8JSF - chains A and B; structure by X-ray diffraction, 2.20 A resolution.

[Chain A (and B)]
Name: cytidylate cyclase
Source organism: Elizabethkingia anophelis
Notes: EC 4.6.1.6; chain B of this document is another copy of the same molecule, construct and numbering; everything in this record applies to it too
Amino-acid sequence (342 residues; numbered 0 to 341; the number before each row is that of its first residue; numbering starts at 0):
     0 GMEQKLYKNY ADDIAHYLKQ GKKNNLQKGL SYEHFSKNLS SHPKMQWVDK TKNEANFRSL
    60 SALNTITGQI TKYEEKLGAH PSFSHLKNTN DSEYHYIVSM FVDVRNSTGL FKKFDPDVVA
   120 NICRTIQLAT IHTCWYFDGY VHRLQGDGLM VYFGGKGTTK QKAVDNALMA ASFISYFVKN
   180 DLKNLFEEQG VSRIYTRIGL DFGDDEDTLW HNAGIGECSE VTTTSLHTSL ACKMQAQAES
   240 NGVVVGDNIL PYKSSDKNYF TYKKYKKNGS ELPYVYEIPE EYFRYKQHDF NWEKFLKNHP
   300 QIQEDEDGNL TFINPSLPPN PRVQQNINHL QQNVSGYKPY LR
Not modelled in the structure: 0-6, 22-68, 301-341 (chain B: 22-66, 299-341)
Reported in the primary citation:
  - catalytic residues: Asp-102, Asp-146
  - specificity-determining residues: Phe-100, Arg-142, Gln-144
  - mutagenesis - F100A/R142A/Q144A: abolished catalytic activity

[Chain A / chain B interface]
Contacting residue pairs - 91 pairs, chain A then chain B:
  Lys-21(A) / Glu-280(B)  salt bridge
  Tyr-72(A) / Ile-214(B)  hydrophobic
  Tyr-72(A) / Gly-215(B)
  Tyr-72(A) / Glu-216(B)  hydrogen bond (backbone-backbone)
  Glu-73(A) / Glu-216(B)
  Glu-74(A) / Glu-216(B)
  Glu-74(A) / Cys-217(B)  hydrogen bond (backbone-backbone)
  Lys-75(A) / Glu-216(B)
  Leu-76(A) / Glu-216(B)
  Leu-76(A) / Cys-217(B)  hydrophobic
  Leu-76(A) / Ser-218(B)
  Tyr-93(A) / Asp-116(B)
  Thr-107(A) / Leu-225(B)
  Thr-107(A) / Ser-228(B)
  Thr-107(A) / Lys-232(B)
  Thr-107(A) / Tyr-275(B)  hydrogen bond (backbone-side chain)
  Gly-108(A) / Tyr-275(B)  hydrogen bond (backbone-side chain)
  Phe-110(A) / Thr-223(B)
  Phe-110(A) / Ser-224(B)
  Phe-110(A) / Leu-225(B)
  Phe-110(A) / Tyr-275(B)
  Lys-111(A) / Tyr-275(B)  hydrogen bond (backbone-side chain)
  Lys-111(A) / Glu-276(B)
  Lys-111(A) / Ile-277(B)
  Pro-115(A) / Leu-208(B)
  Pro-115(A) / Thr-223(B)
  Asp-116(A) / Leu-208(B)
  Val-118(A) / Thr-223(B)
  Ala-119(A) / His-210(B)
  Ala-119(A) / Thr-223(B)
  Arg-123(A) / Asn-211(B)  hydrogen bond (side chain-backbone)
  Arg-123(A) / Ala-212(B)
  Arg-123(A) / Gly-213(B)
  Gln-126(A) / Ala-212(B)
  Leu-127(A) / Gly-213(B)
  Leu-127(A) / Ile-214(B)  hydrophobic
  Trp-134(A) / Ile-214(B)  hydrophobic
  Trp-134(A) / Cys-217(B)  hydrophobic
  Val-140(A) / Cys-217(B)  hydrophobic
  Arg-142(A) / Arg-142(B)
  Arg-142(A) / Leu-143(B)  hydrogen bond (side chain-backbone)
  Arg-142(A) / Gln-144(B)
  Arg-142(A) / Gly-145(B)
  Leu-143(A) / Arg-142(B)  hydrogen bond (backbone-side chain)
  Leu-143(A) / Ala-212(B)
  Leu-143(A) / Cys-217(B)
  Leu-143(A) / Ser-218(B)
  Leu-143(A) / Glu-219(B)
  Gln-144(A) / Arg-142(B)
  Gly-145(A) / Arg-142(B)
  Leu-208(A) / Pro-115(B)  hydrophobic
  Leu-208(A) / Asp-116(B)
  His-210(A) / Ala-119(B)
  His-210(A) / Arg-123(B)
  Asn-211(A) / Arg-123(B)  hydrogen bond (backbone-side chain)
  Ala-212(A) / Gln-126(B)
  Gly-213(A) / Gln-126(B)  hydrogen bond (backbone-side chain)
  Ile-214(A) / Leu-127(B)  hydrophobic
  Ile-214(A) / Trp-134(B)  hydrophobic
  Gly-215(A) / Tyr-72(B)
  Glu-216(A) / Tyr-72(B)  hydrogen bond (backbone-backbone)
  Glu-216(A) / Glu-73(B)
  Glu-216(A) / Glu-74(B)
  Glu-216(A) / Lys-75(B)
  Glu-216(A) / Leu-76(B)
  Cys-217(A) / Glu-74(B)
  Cys-217(A) / Leu-76(B)  hydrophobic
  Cys-217(A) / Ile-130(B)  hydrophobic
  Cys-217(A) / Trp-134(B)  hydrophobic
  Cys-217(A) / Val-140(B)  hydrophobic
  Cys-217(A) / Leu-143(B)
  Ser-218(A) / Leu-76(B)
  Ser-218(A) / Leu-143(B)
  Glu-219(A) / Leu-143(B)
  Thr-223(A) / Phe-110(B)
  Thr-223(A) / Pro-115(B)
  Thr-223(A) / Val-118(B)
  Thr-223(A) / Ala-119(B)
  Ser-224(A) / Phe-110(B)
  Leu-225(A) / Thr-107(B)
  Leu-225(A) / Phe-110(B)
  Ser-228(A) / Thr-107(B)
  Ser-228(A) / Phe-110(B)
  Tyr-275(A) / Thr-107(B)  hydrogen bond (side chain-backbone)
  Tyr-275(A) / Gly-108(B)
  Tyr-275(A) / Phe-110(B)
  Tyr-275(A) / Lys-111(B)  hydrogen bond (side chain-backbone)
  Glu-276(A) / Lys-111(B)
  Ile-277(A) / Phe-110(B)
  Ile-277(A) / Lys-111(B)
  Glu-280(A) / Lys-21(B)  salt bridge
Also at the interface, not in a pair above, chain A (47 interface residues in all): Leu-109, Ile-130, Asp-206, Lys-232
Also at the interface, not in a pair above, chain B (48 interface residues in all): Tyr-93, Leu-109, Asp-206, Leu-229

[In short]
47 residues of chain A face 48 of chain B across their interface, with 13 hydrogen bonds and 2 salt bridges.
Polar contacts include Lys-21(A)/Glu-280(B), Thr-107(A)/Tyr-275(B) and Gly-108(A)/Tyr-275(B). From the paper:
catalytic residues Asp-102(A) and Asp-146(A); F100A/R142A/Q144A of chain A abolish catalytic activity.
Chain A and chain B are both cytidylate cyclase (Elizabethkingia anophelis); the structure, Crystal structure
of a cytidylate cyclase from multidrug-resistant bacterium Elizabethkingia anopheles, was determined by X-ray
diffraction together with 8JSJ, 8JSK and 8JSZ from the same study.
